1YP4 - chains B and D of the 4 polymer chains in the assembly; structure by X-ray diffraction, 2.30 A resolution.

# Chain B (and D)
Name: Glucose-1-phosphate adenylyltransferase small subunit
Organism: Solanum tuberosum
Notes: EC 2.7.7.27; chain D of this document is another copy of the same molecule, construct and numbering; everything in this record applies to it too
UniProtKB: P23509 (GLGS_SOLTU); residues 2-451 here correspond to UniProt positions 72-521 (UniProt number = residue number + 70)
Sequence (451 residues; row label = number of the first residue in the row):
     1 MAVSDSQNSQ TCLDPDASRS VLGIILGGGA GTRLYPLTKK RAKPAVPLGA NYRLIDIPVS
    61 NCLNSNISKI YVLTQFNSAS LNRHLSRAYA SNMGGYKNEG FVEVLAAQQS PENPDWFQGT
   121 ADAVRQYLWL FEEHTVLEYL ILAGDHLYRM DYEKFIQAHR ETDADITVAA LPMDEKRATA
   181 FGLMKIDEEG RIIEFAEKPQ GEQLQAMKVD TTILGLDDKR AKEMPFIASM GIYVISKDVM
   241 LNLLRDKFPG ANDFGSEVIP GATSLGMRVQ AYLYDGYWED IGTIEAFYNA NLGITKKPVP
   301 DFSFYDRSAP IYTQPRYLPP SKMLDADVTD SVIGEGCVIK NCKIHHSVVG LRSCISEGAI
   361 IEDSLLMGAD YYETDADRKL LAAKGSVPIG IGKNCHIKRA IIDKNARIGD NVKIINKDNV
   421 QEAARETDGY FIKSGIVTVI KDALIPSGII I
Disordered / not traced: 1-11, 94-97, 114-116 (chain D: 1-11, 90-98, 113-117)
Construct notes: initiating methionine (1)
Small-molecule neighbours: adenosine-5'-diphosphate-glucose (ADQ): Leu26, Gly27, Gly28, Gly29, Arg33, Lys43, Leu73, Gln118, Gly119, Thr120, Ala123, Ala143, Asp145, His146, Phe181, Gly182, Phe195, Glu197, Lys198, Ser229, Met230, Gly231, Tyr233, Asp253, Gly255, Trp278, Asp280
Curated features (UniProtKB/Swiss-Prot):
  - region: Thr374 to Lys384 (Allosteric regulation)
  - binding site (substrate): Lys198
Reported in the primary citation:
  - binding site for adenosine-5'-diphosphate-glucose: Arg33, Lys43, Glu197, Lys198, Ser229, Asp280
  - conformationally variable residues (domain motion, order/disorder transition): Glu112 to Phe117, Glu197, Lys198
  - catalytic residues: Asp145, Lys198, Asp280 (proposed by the authors, not directly observed)
  - mutagenesis - D145N: decreased catalytic activity (citing earlier work)

# Interface between chain B and chain D
Pairs across the interface - 5 pairs, chain B then chain D:
  Cys12(B) - Cys12(D)  disulfide
  Asn64(B) - Arg19(D)
  Asn66(B) - Asp16(D)
  Asn66(B) - Arg19(D)  hydrogen bond
  Asn98(B) - Tyr312(D)
Other interface residues (no listed pair), chain B (5 interface residues in all): Arg19
Other interface residues (no listed pair), chain D (5 interface residues in all): Ser308
Cross-chain cystine bridges: Cys12(B)-Cys12(D)

# Summary
Chain B and chain D each contribute 5 residues to their interface, with 1 disulfide bond and 1 hydrogen bond.
The hydrogen-bonded pair is Asn66(B)-Arg19(D). Chain B binds adenosine-5'-diphosphate-glucose. Curated
annotation (UniProt) lists substrate-binding residue Lys198(B) on chain B. From the paper: catalytic residues
Asp145(B), Lys198(B) and Asp280(B); D145N of chain B reduces catalytic activity.
Chain B and chain D are both Glucose-1-phosphate adenylyltransferase small subunit (Solanum tuberosum); the
structure, Crystal structure of potato tuber ADP-glucose pyrophosphorylase in complex with ADP-glucose, was
determined by X-ray diffraction, deposited together with 1YP2 and 1YP3.
